Entry 1L8A (X-ray diffraction, 1.85 A resolution); this record covers chains A and B.

# Chain A (and B)
Protein: Pyruvate dehydrogenase E1 component
From: Escherichia coli
Notes: EC 1.2.4.1; chain B of this document is another copy of the same molecule, construct and numbering; everything in this record applies to it too
UniProtKB: P06958 (ODP1_ECOLI); residue numbers follow UniProt; this construct covers 1-886
Amino-acid sequence (886 residues; numbered 1 to 886; the number before each row is that of its first residue):
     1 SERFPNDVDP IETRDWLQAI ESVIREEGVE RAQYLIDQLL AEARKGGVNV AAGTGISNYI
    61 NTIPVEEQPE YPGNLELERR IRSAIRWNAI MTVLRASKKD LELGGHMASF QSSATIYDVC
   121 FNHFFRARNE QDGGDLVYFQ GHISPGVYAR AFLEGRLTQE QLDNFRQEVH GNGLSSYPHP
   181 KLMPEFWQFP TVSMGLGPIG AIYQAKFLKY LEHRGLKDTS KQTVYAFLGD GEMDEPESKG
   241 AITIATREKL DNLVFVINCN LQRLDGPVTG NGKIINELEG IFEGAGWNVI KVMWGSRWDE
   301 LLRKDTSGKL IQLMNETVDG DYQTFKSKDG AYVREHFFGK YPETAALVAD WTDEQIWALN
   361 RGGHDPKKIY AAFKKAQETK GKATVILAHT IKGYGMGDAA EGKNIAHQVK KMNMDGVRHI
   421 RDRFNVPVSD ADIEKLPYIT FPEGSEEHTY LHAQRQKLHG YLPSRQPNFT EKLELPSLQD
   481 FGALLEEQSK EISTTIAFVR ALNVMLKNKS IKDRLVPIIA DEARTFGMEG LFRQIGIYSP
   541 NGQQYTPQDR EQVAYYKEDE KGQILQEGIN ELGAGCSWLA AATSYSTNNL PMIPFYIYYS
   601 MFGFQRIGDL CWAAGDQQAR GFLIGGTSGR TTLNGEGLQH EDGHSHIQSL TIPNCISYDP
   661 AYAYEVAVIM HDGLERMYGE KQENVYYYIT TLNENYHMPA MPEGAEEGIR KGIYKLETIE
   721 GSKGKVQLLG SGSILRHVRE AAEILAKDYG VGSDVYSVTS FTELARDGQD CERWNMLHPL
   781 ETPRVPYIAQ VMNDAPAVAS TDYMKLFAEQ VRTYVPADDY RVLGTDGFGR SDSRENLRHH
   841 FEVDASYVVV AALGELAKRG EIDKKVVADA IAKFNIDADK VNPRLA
Unresolved in the structure: 1-55, 401-413, 541-557
Bound ions: Mg2+: Asp-230, Asn-260, Gln-262 (together with thiamine diphosphate)
Small-molecule neighbours:
  - thiamine diphosphate (TPP), molecule 1: Ser-109, Gln-140, His-142, Val-192, Ser-193, Met-194, Gly-229, Asp-230, Gly-231, Glu-232, Glu-235, Asn-258, Asn-260, Gln-262, Arg-263, Leu-264, Lys-392
  - thiamine diphosphate (TPP), molecule 2: Asp-521, Glu-522, Ile-569, Glu-571, Tyr-599, Phe-602, Arg-606, His-640

# Interface between chain A and chain B
Residue-residue contacts - 256 pairs, chain A then chain B:
  Leu-101(A) / Asn-634(B)  hydrogen bond (backbone-side chain)
  Leu-101(A) / Ser-833(B)
  Glu-102(A) / Asn-634(B)  hydrogen bond (backbone-side chain)
  Glu-102(A) / Arg-834(B)  salt bridge
  Leu-103(A) / Gly-635(B)
  Leu-103(A) / Asp-832(B)
  Leu-103(A) / Ser-833(B)
  Arg-166(A) / Gly-635(B)  hydrogen bond (side chain-backbone)
  Arg-166(A) / Glu-636(B)  salt bridge
  Arg-166(A) / Ser-831(B)
  Arg-166(A) / Asp-832(B)  hydrogen bond (backbone-backbone)
  Gln-167(A) / Ser-831(B)  hydrogen bond (backbone-backbone)
  Gln-167(A) / Asp-832(B)
  Gln-167(A) / Asn-836(B)
  Glu-168(A) / Arg-830(B)
  Glu-168(A) / Ser-831(B)  hydrogen bond (backbone-backbone)
  Glu-168(A) / Asp-832(B)  hydrogen bond (backbone-side chain)
  Val-169(A) / Asp-832(B)  hydrogen bond (backbone-side chain)
  Val-169(A) / Leu-837(B)  hydrophobic
  Val-169(A) / His-840(B)
  His-170(A) / Asn-836(B)
  Ser-176(A) / Gly-635(B)
  Ser-176(A) / Glu-636(B)  hydrogen bond (side chain-backbone)
  Ser-176(A) / Ser-831(B)  hydrogen bond
  Tyr-177(A) / Glu-636(B)  hydrogen bond
  Tyr-177(A) / His-640(B)
  His-179(A) / Leu-638(B)
  His-179(A) / Gln-639(B)  hydrogen bond (side chain-backbone)
  Lys-181(A) / Leu-885(B)
  Lys-181(A) / Ala-886(B)
  Leu-182(A) / Leu-638(B)  hydrophobic
  Leu-182(A) / Gly-829(B)
  Leu-182(A) / Arg-830(B)
  Pro-190(A) / Gln-639(B)
  Val-192(A) / Gln-639(B)
  Val-192(A) / His-640(B)
  Ser-193(A) / Phe-602(B)
  Ser-193(A) / Arg-606(B)  hydrogen bond
  Ser-193(A) / Gln-639(B)
  Met-194(A) / Ile-569(B)  hydrophobic
  Met-194(A) / Arg-606(B)  hydrogen bond (backbone-side chain)
  Gly-195(A) / Arg-606(B)
  Leu-196(A) / Arg-606(B)
  Ile-199(A) / Pro-236(B)  hydrophobic
  Gly-231(A) / Ile-569(B)
  Glu-232(A) / Ile-569(B)
  Asp-234(A) / Arg-247(B)  salt bridge
  Asp-234(A) / Ile-569(B)
  Asp-234(A) / Asn-570(B)
  Glu-235(A) / Ile-569(B)  hydrogen bond (backbone-backbone)
  Glu-235(A) / Asn-570(B)
  Glu-235(A) / Glu-571(B)  hydrogen bond (side chain-backbone)
  Glu-235(A) / Arg-606(B)  salt bridge
  Pro-236(A) / Pro-236(B)
  Pro-236(A) / Gly-240(B)
  Pro-236(A) / Asn-570(B)
  Pro-236(A) / Leu-572(B)  hydrophobic
  Glu-237(A) / Arg-606(B)  salt bridge
  Lys-239(A) / Thr-243(B)
  Gly-240(A) / Pro-236(B)
  Gly-240(A) / Gly-240(B)
  Thr-243(A) / Glu-277(B)  hydrogen bond
  Thr-243(A) / Ile-281(B)
  Arg-247(A) / Asp-234(B)  salt bridge
  Arg-247(A) / Thr-269(B)
  Arg-247(A) / Glu-277(B)  salt bridge
  Arg-263(A) / Asp-521(B)  salt bridge
  Arg-263(A) / Gln-566(B)
  Arg-263(A) / Gly-568(B)
  Leu-264(A) / Asp-521(B)  hydrogen bond (backbone-side chain)
  Leu-264(A) / Glu-522(B)
  Asp-265(A) / Asp-521(B)  hydrogen bond (backbone-side chain)
  Asp-265(A) / Glu-522(B)
  Asp-265(A) / Ala-523(B)  hydrogen bond (side chain-backbone)
  Asp-265(A) / Arg-524(B)  hydrogen bond (side chain-backbone)
  Thr-269(A) / Arg-247(B)
  Glu-277(A) / Thr-243(B)  hydrogen bond
  Glu-277(A) / Arg-247(B)  salt bridge
  Gly-280(A) / Gly-284(B)
  Ile-281(A) / Thr-243(B)
  Ile-281(A) / Ile-281(B)  hydrophobic
  Ile-281(A) / Gly-284(B)  hydrogen bond (backbone-backbone)
  Gly-284(A) / Gly-280(B)
  Gly-284(A) / Ile-281(B)  hydrogen bond (backbone-backbone)
  Asp-521(A) / Arg-263(B)  salt bridge
  Asp-521(A) / Leu-264(B)  hydrogen bond (side chain-backbone)
  Asp-521(A) / Asp-265(B)  hydrogen bond (side chain-backbone)
  Glu-522(A) / Leu-264(B)
  Glu-522(A) / Asp-265(B)
  Ala-523(A) / Asp-265(B)  hydrogen bond (backbone-side chain)
  Arg-524(A) / Asp-265(B)  hydrogen bond (backbone-side chain)
  Gln-566(A) / Arg-263(B)
  Gly-568(A) / Arg-263(B)
  Ile-569(A) / Met-194(B)  hydrophobic
  Ile-569(A) / Gly-231(B)
  Ile-569(A) / Glu-232(B)
  Ile-569(A) / Asp-234(B)
  Ile-569(A) / Glu-235(B)  hydrogen bond (backbone-backbone)
  Asn-570(A) / Asp-234(B)  hydrogen bond (side chain-backbone)
  Asn-570(A) / Glu-235(B)
  Asn-570(A) / Pro-236(B)
  Glu-571(A) / Glu-235(B)
  Met-601(A) / Trp-612(B)
  Phe-602(A) / Ser-193(B)
  Gln-605(A) / Gly-608(B)
  Gln-605(A) / Asp-609(B)  hydrogen bond (backbone-backbone)
  Gln-605(A) / Trp-612(B)
  Arg-606(A) / Ser-193(B)  hydrogen bond
  Arg-606(A) / Met-194(B)  hydrogen bond (side chain-backbone)
  Arg-606(A) / Gly-195(B)
  Arg-606(A) / Leu-196(B)
  Arg-606(A) / Glu-235(B)  salt bridge
  Arg-606(A) / Glu-237(B)  salt bridge
  Arg-606(A) / Asp-609(B)  salt bridge
  Gly-608(A) / Gln-605(B)
  Asp-609(A) / Phe-602(B)
  Asp-609(A) / Gln-605(B)  hydrogen bond
  Asp-609(A) / Arg-606(B)  salt bridge
  Trp-612(A) / Met-601(B)
  Trp-612(A) / Gln-605(B)
  Trp-612(A) / Arg-630(B)
  Trp-612(A) / Leu-638(B)  hydrogen bond (side chain-backbone)
  Trp-612(A) / His-644(B)
  Trp-612(A) / Phe-828(B)  hydrophobic
  Ala-613(A) / Gln-639(B)
  Gly-615(A) / Phe-828(B)
  Asp-616(A) / Leu-638(B)
  Asp-616(A) / Gln-639(B)
  Arg-630(A) / Trp-612(B)
  Asn-634(A) / Leu-101(B)  hydrogen bond (side chain-backbone)
  Asn-634(A) / Glu-102(B)  hydrogen bond (side chain-backbone)
  Gly-635(A) / Leu-103(B)
  Gly-635(A) / Arg-166(B)  hydrogen bond (backbone-side chain)
  Gly-635(A) / Ser-176(B)
  Glu-636(A) / Arg-166(B)  salt bridge
  Glu-636(A) / Ser-176(B)  hydrogen bond (backbone-side chain)
  Glu-636(A) / Tyr-177(B)  hydrogen bond
  Leu-638(A) / His-179(B)
  Leu-638(A) / Leu-182(B)  hydrophobic
  Leu-638(A) / Trp-612(B)  hydrogen bond (backbone-side chain)
  Leu-638(A) / Asp-616(B)
  Gln-639(A) / His-179(B)
  Gln-639(A) / Pro-190(B)
  Gln-639(A) / Thr-191(B)
  Gln-639(A) / Val-192(B)
  Gln-639(A) / Ser-193(B)
  Gln-639(A) / Trp-612(B)
  Gln-639(A) / Ala-613(B)
  Gln-639(A) / Asp-616(B)
  His-640(A) / Tyr-177(B)
  His-640(A) / Val-192(B)
  His-644(A) / Trp-612(B)
  His-644(A) / Thr-651(B)
  Ile-647(A) / Ile-647(B)
  Ile-647(A) / Leu-650(B)  hydrophobic
  Ile-647(A) / Thr-651(B)
  Leu-650(A) / Ile-647(B)  hydrophobic
  Leu-650(A) / Leu-806(B)  hydrophobic
  Thr-651(A) / His-644(B)
  Thr-651(A) / Ile-647(B)
  Thr-651(A) / Met-804(B)
  Pro-653(A) / Gly-827(B)
  Pro-653(A) / Phe-828(B)
  Pro-653(A) / Arg-884(B)
  Asn-654(A) / Phe-828(B)
  Arg-766(A) / Arg-884(B)
  Gln-769(A) / Lys-805(B)
  Gln-769(A) / Glu-809(B)  hydrogen bond
  Asp-770(A) / Asn-882(B)  hydrogen bond
  Asp-770(A) / Arg-884(B)  salt bridge
  Arg-773(A) / Glu-842(B)  salt bridge
  Arg-773(A) / Lys-880(B)  hydrogen bond (side chain-backbone)
  Arg-773(A) / Val-881(B)
  Arg-773(A) / Asn-882(B)
  Arg-773(A) / Pro-883(B)
  Met-776(A) / Arg-821(B)
  Met-776(A) / Leu-823(B)  hydrophobic
  Met-776(A) / Tyr-847(B)
  Met-776(A) / Val-850(B)
  Met-776(A) / Ala-851(B)  hydrophobic
  Leu-777(A) / Ile-871(B)
  Leu-777(A) / Ile-876(B)  hydrophobic
  Leu-777(A) / Ala-878(B)
  His-778(A) / Ala-878(B)
  His-778(A) / Asp-879(B)  salt bridge
  Pro-779(A) / Lys-864(B)
  Pro-779(A) / Val-867(B)  hydrophobic
  Pro-779(A) / Ala-868(B)
  Pro-779(A) / Ile-871(B)
  Leu-780(A) / Lys-864(B)
  Leu-780(A) / Ala-868(B)  hydrophobic
  Met-804(A) / Leu-650(B)
  Met-804(A) / Thr-651(B)
  Lys-805(A) / Gln-769(B)
  Leu-806(A) / Leu-650(B)  hydrophobic
  Leu-806(A) / Leu-806(B)  hydrophobic
  Leu-806(A) / Gln-810(B)
  Glu-809(A) / Gln-769(B)  hydrogen bond
  Glu-809(A) / Gln-810(B)
  Glu-809(A) / Thr-813(B)
  Glu-809(A) / Tyr-814(B)  hydrogen bond
  Gln-810(A) / Leu-806(B)
  Arg-812(A) / Arg-812(B)
  Arg-812(A) / Thr-813(B)
  Thr-813(A) / Arg-812(B)
  Tyr-814(A) / Glu-809(B)  hydrogen bond
  Arg-821(A) / Met-776(B)
  Leu-823(A) / Met-776(B)  hydrophobic
  Gly-827(A) / Pro-653(B)
  Phe-828(A) / Lys-181(B)
  Phe-828(A) / Trp-612(B)  hydrophobic
  Phe-828(A) / Gly-615(B)
  Phe-828(A) / Pro-653(B)  hydrophobic
  Phe-828(A) / Asn-654(B)
  Gly-829(A) / Leu-182(B)
  Arg-830(A) / Glu-168(B)
  Arg-830(A) / Val-169(B)
  Arg-830(A) / Leu-182(B)
  Ser-831(A) / Arg-166(B)
  Ser-831(A) / Gln-167(B)
  Ser-831(A) / Glu-168(B)  hydrogen bond (backbone-side chain)
  Ser-831(A) / Ser-176(B)  hydrogen bond
  Asp-832(A) / Leu-103(B)
  Asp-832(A) / Arg-166(B)  hydrogen bond (backbone-backbone)
  Asp-832(A) / Gln-167(B)
  Asp-832(A) / Glu-168(B)
  Asp-832(A) / Val-169(B)  hydrogen bond (side chain-backbone)
  Ser-833(A) / Leu-103(B)
  Arg-834(A) / Glu-102(B)
  Asn-836(A) / Gln-167(B)
  Asn-836(A) / His-170(B)
  Leu-837(A) / Val-169(B)  hydrophobic
  His-840(A) / Val-169(B)
  Glu-842(A) / Arg-773(B)  salt bridge
  Ala-851(A) / Met-776(B)  hydrophobic
  Lys-858(A) / Pro-779(B)
  Lys-864(A) / Pro-779(B)  hydrogen bond (side chain-backbone)
  Lys-864(A) / Leu-780(B)
  Lys-865(A) / Leu-780(B)
  Val-867(A) / Pro-779(B)  hydrophobic
  Ala-868(A) / Leu-780(B)  hydrophobic
  Ile-871(A) / Leu-777(B)
  Ile-871(A) / Pro-779(B)
  Ala-878(A) / Leu-777(B)
  Ala-878(A) / His-778(B)
  Asp-879(A) / His-778(B)  salt bridge
  Lys-880(A) / Arg-773(B)  hydrogen bond (backbone-side chain)
  Val-881(A) / Arg-773(B)
  Asn-882(A) / Asp-770(B)
  Asn-882(A) / Arg-773(B)
  Pro-883(A) / Arg-773(B)
  Arg-884(A) / Pro-653(B)
  Arg-884(A) / Arg-766(B)
  Arg-884(A) / Asp-770(B)  salt bridge
  Leu-885(A) / Lys-181(B)
  Ala-886(A) / Lys-181(B)
Interface residues without a listed pair, chain A (137 interface residues in all): Ser-175, Pro-178, Thr-191, Ile-242, Ile-244, Gly-266, Val-268, Asn-271, Ile-274, Ala-285, Glu-567, Leu-572, Phe-604, Gly-637, Gln-648, Ile-652, Asp-826, Tyr-847, Val-850, Ile-876
Interface residues without a listed pair, chain B (137 interface residues in all): Ser-175, Pro-178, Lys-239, Ile-242, Ile-244, Gly-266, Val-268, Ile-274, Ala-285, Thr-525, Ser-539, Glu-567, Phe-604, Gly-637, Gln-648, Ile-652, Asn-693, Asp-826, Lys-865

# Summary
Chain A and chain B each contribute 137 residues to their interface, with 53 hydrogen bonds and 21 salt
bridges. Among the polar pairs are Glu-102(A)/Arg-834(B), Arg-166(A)/Glu-636(B) and Asp-234(A)/Arg-247(B).
Bound to chain A: thiamine diphosphate. The Mg2+ site is built by Asp-230(A), Asn-260(A) and Gln-262(A).
Chain A and chain B are both Pyruvate dehydrogenase E1 component (Escherichia coli); the structure, E. coli
pyruvate dehydrogenase, was determined by X-ray diffraction together with 2IEA from the same study.
